Entry 5S4R (X-ray diffraction, 2.35 A resolution); this record covers chains B and F of the 6 polymer chains in the assembly.

Chain B:
Molecule: Tubulin beta-2B chain
Organism: Bos taurus
UniProt: Q6B856 (TBB2B_BOVIN); the author numbering skips numbers that UniProt does not, so the offset changes along the chain: 1-42 = UniProt 1-42; 45-360 = UniProt 43-358; 369-455 = UniProt 359-445
Sequence (445 residues; each row starts with the number of its first residue; note: 10 numbers in that range are skipped by the numbering (no residue carries them; nothing is unmodelled there)):
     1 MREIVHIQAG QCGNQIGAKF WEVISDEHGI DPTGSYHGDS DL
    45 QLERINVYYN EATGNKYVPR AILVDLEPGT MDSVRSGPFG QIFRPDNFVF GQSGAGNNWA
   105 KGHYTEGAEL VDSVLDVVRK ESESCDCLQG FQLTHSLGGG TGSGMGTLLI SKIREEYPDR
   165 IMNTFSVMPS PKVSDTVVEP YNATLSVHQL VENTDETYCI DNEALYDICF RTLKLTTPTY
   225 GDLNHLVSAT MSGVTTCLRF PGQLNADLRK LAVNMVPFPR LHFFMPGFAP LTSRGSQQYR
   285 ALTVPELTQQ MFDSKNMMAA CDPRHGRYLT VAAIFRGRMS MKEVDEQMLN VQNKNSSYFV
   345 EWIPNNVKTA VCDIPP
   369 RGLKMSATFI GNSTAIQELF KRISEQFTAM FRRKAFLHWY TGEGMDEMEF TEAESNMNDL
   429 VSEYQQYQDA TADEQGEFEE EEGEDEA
Not modelled in the structure: 279-280, 438-455
Bound ions: Mg2+: Gln11 (together with GDP); Ca2+ near Glu113 (its only coordinating residue here)
Ligand contacts:
  - GDP (guanosine-5'-diphosphate): Gly10, Gln11, Cys12, Gln15, Ile16, Asp69, Ala99, Asn101, Ser140, Gly142, Gly143, Gly144, Thr145, Gly146, Ser147, Val171, Pro173, Val177, Asp179, Glu183, Asn206, Leu209, Tyr224, Leu227, Asn228
  - NW7 (3-ethyl-5-methyl-N-(5-methyl-1,2-oxazol-3-yl)-1,2-oxazole-4-carboxamide), molecule 1: Tyr52, Gln136, Asn167, Phe169, Glu200, Tyr202, Val238, Thr239, Cys241, Leu242, Leu252, Leu255, Met259, Ala316, Ile318, Ile378
  - NW7, molecule 2: Lys176, Val177, Ser178, Asp179, Tyr210, Pro222, Thr223, Tyr224, Leu227
  - NW7, molecule 3: Cys241, Gln247, Leu248, Asn249, Ala250, Lys254, Leu255, Asn258, Met259, Thr314, Val315, Ala316, Ala317, Asn350, Val351, Lys352, Thr353, Ala354

Chain F:
Molecule: Tubulin-Tyrosine Ligase
Organism: Gallus gallus
UniProt: E1BQ43 (E1BQ43_CHICK); numbering as in UniProt (aligned over 1-378)
Sequence (384 residues; row label = number of the first residue in the row):
     1 MYTFVVRDEN SSVYAEVSRL LLATGQWKRL RKDNPRFNLM LGERNRLPFG RLGHEPGLVQ
    61 LVNYYRGADK LCRKASLVKL IKTSPELSES CTWFPESYVI YPTNLKTPVA PAQNGIRHLI
   121 NNTRTDEREV FLAAYNRRRE GREGNVWIAK SSAGAKGEGI LISSEASELL DFIDEQGQVH
   181 VIQKYLEKPL LLEPGHRKFD IRSWVLVDHL YNIYLYREGV LRTSSEPYNS ANFQDKTCHL
   241 TNHCIQKEYS KNYGRYEEGN EMFFEEFNQY LMDALNTTLE NSILLQIKHI IRSCLMCIEP
   301 AISTKHLHYQ SFQLFGFDFM VDEELKVWLI EVNGAPACAQ KLYAELCQGI VDVAISSVFP
   361 LADTGQKTSQ PTSIFIKLHH HHHH
Not modelled in the structure: 106-124, 156-158, 363-370, 383-384
Sequence notes: expression tag (379-384)
Bound ions: Mg2+: Glu331 (together with AMP-PCP)
Ligand contacts: AMP-PCP (ACP; phosphomethylphosphonic acid adenylate ester): Lys74, Ile148, Lys150, Ala155, Gln183, Lys184, Tyr185, Leu186, Lys198, Asp200, Arg202, Arg222, His239, Leu240, Thr241, Asn242, Asp318, Met320, Ile330, Glu331, Asn333

How chain B and chain F interact:
Contacting residue pairs (10):
  Arg311(B) - Arg31(F)
  Leu333(B) - Pro56(F)
  Leu333(B) - Gly57(F)
  Gln336(B) - Arg36(F)  hydrogen bond
  Asn337(B) - Arg36(F)  hydrogen bond
  Asn337(B) - Leu58(F)
  Lys338(B) - Met1(F)
  Ser340(B) - Asn34(F)  hydrogen bond
  Glu345(B) - Arg31(F)  salt bridge
  Asn349(B) - Glu55(F)
Other interface residues (no listed pair), chain B (9 interface residues in all): Ser341
Other interface residues (no listed pair), chain F (11 interface residues in all): Thr3, Lys28, Leu30

In short:
9 residues of chain B face 11 of chain F across their interface; the contacts include 3 hydrogen bonds and 1
salt bridge. Polar pairs include Glu345(B)-Arg31(F), Gln336(B)-Arg36(F) and Asn337(B)-Arg36(F). Bound to chain
B: GDP and 3 copies of compound NW7.
Here chain B is Tubulin beta-2B chain (Bos taurus) and chain F is Tubulin-Tyrosine Ligase (Gallus gallus).
Entry 5S4R (Tubulin-Z117233350-complex) was determined by X-ray diffraction, deposited together with 5S4L,
5S4M, 5S4N, 5S4O, 5S4P, 5S4Q and 52 further entries.
